PDB entry 8Y0E | electron microscopy, 3.00 A resolution | chains A and C of the 9 polymer chains in the assembly

Chain A:
Protein: DNA-directed RNA polymerase subunit
Organism: African swine fever virus
Notes: EC 2.7.7.6
Reference sequence: A0A3S7XUW7 (A0A3S7XUW7_ASF); residue numbers follow UniProt; this construct covers 1-1450
Amino-acid sequence (1450 residues; each row starts with the number of its first residue):
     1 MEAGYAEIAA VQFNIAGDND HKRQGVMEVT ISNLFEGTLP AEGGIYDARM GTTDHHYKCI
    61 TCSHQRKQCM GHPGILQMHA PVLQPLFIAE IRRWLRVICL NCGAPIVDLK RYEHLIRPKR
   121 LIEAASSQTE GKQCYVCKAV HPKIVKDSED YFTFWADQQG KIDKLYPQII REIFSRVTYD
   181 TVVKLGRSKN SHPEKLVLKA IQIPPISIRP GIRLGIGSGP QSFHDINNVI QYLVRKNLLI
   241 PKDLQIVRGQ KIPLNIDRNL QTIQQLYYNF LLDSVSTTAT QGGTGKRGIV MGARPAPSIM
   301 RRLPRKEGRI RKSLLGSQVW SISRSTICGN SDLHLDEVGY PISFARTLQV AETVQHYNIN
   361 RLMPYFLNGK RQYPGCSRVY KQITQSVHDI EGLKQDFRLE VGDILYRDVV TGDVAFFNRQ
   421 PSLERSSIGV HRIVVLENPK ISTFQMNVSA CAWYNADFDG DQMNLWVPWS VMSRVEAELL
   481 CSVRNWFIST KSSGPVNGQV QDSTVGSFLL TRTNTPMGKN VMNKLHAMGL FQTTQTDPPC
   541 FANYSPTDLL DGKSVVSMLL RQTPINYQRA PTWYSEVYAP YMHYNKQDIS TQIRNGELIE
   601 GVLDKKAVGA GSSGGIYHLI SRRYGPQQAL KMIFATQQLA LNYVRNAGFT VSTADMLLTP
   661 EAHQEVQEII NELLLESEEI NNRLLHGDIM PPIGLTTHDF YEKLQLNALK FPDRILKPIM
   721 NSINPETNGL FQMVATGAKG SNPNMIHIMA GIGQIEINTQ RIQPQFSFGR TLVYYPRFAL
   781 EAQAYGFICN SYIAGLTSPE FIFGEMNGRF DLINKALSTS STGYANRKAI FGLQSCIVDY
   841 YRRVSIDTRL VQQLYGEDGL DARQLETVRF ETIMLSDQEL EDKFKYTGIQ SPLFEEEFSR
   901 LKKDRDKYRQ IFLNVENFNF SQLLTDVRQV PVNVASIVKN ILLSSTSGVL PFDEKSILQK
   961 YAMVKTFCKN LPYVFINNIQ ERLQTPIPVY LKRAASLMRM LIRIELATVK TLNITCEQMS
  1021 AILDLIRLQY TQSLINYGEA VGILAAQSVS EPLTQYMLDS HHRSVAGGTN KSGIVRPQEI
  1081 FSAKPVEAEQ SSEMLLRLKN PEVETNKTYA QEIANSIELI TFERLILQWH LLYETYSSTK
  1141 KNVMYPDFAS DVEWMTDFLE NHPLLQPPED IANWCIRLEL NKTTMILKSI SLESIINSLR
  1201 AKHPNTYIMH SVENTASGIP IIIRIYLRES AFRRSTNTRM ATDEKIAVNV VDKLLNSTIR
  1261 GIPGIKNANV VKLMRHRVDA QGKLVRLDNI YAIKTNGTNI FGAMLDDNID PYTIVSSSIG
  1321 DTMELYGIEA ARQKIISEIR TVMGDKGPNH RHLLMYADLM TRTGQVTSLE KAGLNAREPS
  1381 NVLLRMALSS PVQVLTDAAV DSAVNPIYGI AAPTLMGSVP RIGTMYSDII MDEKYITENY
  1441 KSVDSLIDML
Disordered / not traced: 213-224, 276-295, 1065-1068, 1235-1239, 1442-1450

Chain C:
Protein: DNA-directed RNA polymerase RPB3-11 homolog
Organism: African swine fever virus
Reference sequence: A0A2X0RUE7 (A0A2X0RUE7_ASF); residue numbers follow UniProt; this construct covers 1-359
Amino-acid sequence (359 residues; numbered 1 to 359; the number before each row is that of its first residue):
     1 MEKIFQNVEI KPFLIDFSNL FIKNAAKKLF QLEEQLPLVP VNVVMDFKGI SRAAVHGLSR
    61 VLQDEIPNYM LDIKPGGYKI EDSTDLFMTE QFIRNRINFI PIYAKNETLV FALRSLNNSC
   121 EVKTIYSRDL IQVAGPKLKY PIFNPTFEIG FLQPGKSLII EDIYIKKGIG RKHAAFNLAV
   181 KTHFSHLDIE QYPTDKKEYM ALSGYKQSSM TSDPRHHRLG LCFPAVPLPH INQAVRTYLK
   241 NACRIIIGRI QSIQKIYENF EEPQPELVLF SMDEEKTKAI ITIKDETHTI GNLLKTYIYE
   301 MIPDISFVGY QCVPHKQEMV LTIIHKASQE DLITLLEKSI QNIIQTFQIL EKNVDELIA
Disordered / not traced: 1

Chain A / chain C interface:
Contacting residue pairs (45; chain A residue first):
  Asn330(A) - His315(C)
  Asp332(A) - Val313(C)
  Asp332(A) - Pro314(C)
  Leu436(A) - His315(C)
  Pro516(A) - Leu202(C)  hydrophobic
  Met517(A) - Ser203(C)
  Met517(A) - Tyr205(C)
  Met517(A) - Gln207(C)
  Met517(A) - Ser208(C)
  Val521(A) - Met210(C)
  Val521(A) - Thr211(C)
  Met522(A) - Met210(C)  hydrophobic
  Asn523(A) - Met210(C)  hydrogen bond (side chain-backbone)
  Asn523(A) - Thr211(C)
  Lys524(A) - Tyr299(C)
  Lys524(A) - Pro303(C)  hydrogen bond (side chain-backbone)
  Lys524(A) - Asp304(C)
  Lys524(A) - Ile305(C)  hydrogen bond (side chain-backbone)
  Leu525(A) - Lys295(C)
  Leu525(A) - Tyr299(C)  hydrophobic
  His526(A) - Ser209(C)  hydrogen bond (side chain-backbone)
  His526(A) - Met210(C)  hydrogen bond (side chain-backbone)
  Met528(A) - Phe307(C)
  Met528(A) - Val308(C)  hydrogen bond (side chain-backbone)
  Gln532(A) - Lys295(C)
  Gln532(A) - Gly309(C)
  Gln532(A) - Tyr310(C)
  Gln532(A) - Gln311(C)
  Gln535(A) - Gln311(C)  hydrogen bond
  Pro538(A) - Phe307(C)  hydrophobic
  Pro538(A) - Ile324(C)  hydrophobic
  Pro539(A) - Ser306(C)
  Cys540(A) - Ser306(C)  hydrogen bond
  Phe541(A) - Ile305(C)
  Phe541(A) - Ser306(C)  hydrogen bond (backbone-backbone)
  Ala542(A) - Asp304(C)
  Ala542(A) - Ile305(C)
  Ala542(A) - Ser306(C)
  Pro546(A) - Tyr299(C)  hydrogen bond (backbone-side chain)
  Pro546(A) - Pro303(C)
  Leu549(A) - Thr211(C)
  Tyr643(A) - Met210(C)  hydrophobic
  Asn646(A) - Ser209(C)  hydrogen bond
  Asn646(A) - Met210(C)
  Thr727(A) - Leu202(C)
Other interface residues (no listed pair), chain A (31 interface residues in all): Leu333, Val434, Glu437, Asn438, Phe531, Thr533, Tyr544
Other interface residues (no listed pair), chain C (29 interface residues in all): Arg52, Ala201, Lys206, Ser212, Lys278, Gln317

Overview:
31 residues of chain A and 29 residues of chain C are in contact; the contacts include 11 hydrogen bonds.
Among the polar pairs are Asn523(A)-Met210(C), Lys524(A)-Pro303(C) and Lys524(A)-Ile305(C).
Chain A is DNA-directed RNA polymerase subunit and chain C is DNA-directed RNA polymerase RPB3-11 homolog,
both from African swine fever virus; the structure, ASFV RNAP M1249L C-tail occupied complex4 (MCOC4), was
determined by electron microscopy (same publication as 8XX4, 8XX5, 8XXP, 8XXT and 8XY6).
